PDB entry 8JIT | electron microscopy, 2.91 A resolution | chains B and N of the 6 polymer chains in the assembly

== Chain B ==
Name: Guanine nucleotide-binding protein G(I)/G(S)/G(T) subunit beta-1
From: Rattus norvegicus
Reference sequence: P54311 (GBB1_RAT); residues 2-340 here = UniProt positions 2-340
Chain sequence (345 residues; row label = number of the first residue in the row; numbers below 1 keep their minus sign (Met-4 is residue -4)):
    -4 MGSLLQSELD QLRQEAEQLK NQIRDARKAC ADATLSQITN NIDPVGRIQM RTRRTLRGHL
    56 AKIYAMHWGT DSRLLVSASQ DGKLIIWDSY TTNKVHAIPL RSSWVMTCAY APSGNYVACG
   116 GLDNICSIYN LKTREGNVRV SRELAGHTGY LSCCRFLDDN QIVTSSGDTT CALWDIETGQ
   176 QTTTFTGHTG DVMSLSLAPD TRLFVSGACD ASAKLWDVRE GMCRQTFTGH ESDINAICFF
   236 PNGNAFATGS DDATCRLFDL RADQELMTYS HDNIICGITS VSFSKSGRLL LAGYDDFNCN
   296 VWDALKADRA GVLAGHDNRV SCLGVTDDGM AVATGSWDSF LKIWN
Unresolved in the structure: -4 to 1
Sequence notes: initiating methionine (-4); expression tag (-3 to 1)
Curated features (UniProtKB/Swiss-Prot):
  - modified residue: Ser2 (N-acetylserine), His266 (Phosphohistidine)

== Chain N ==
Name: Nanobody 35
From: Escherichia coli
Notes: antibody fragment or engineered binder
Chain sequence (140 residues; each row starts with the number of its first residue; numbers below 1 keep their minus sign (Met-1 is residue -1)):
    -1 MAQVQLQESG GGLVQPGGSL RLSCAASGFT FSNYKMNWVR QAPGKGLEWV SDISQSGASI
    59 SYTGSVKGRF TISRDNAKNT LYLQMNSLKP EDTAVYYCAR CPAPFTRDCF DVTSTTYAYR
   119 GQGTQVTVSS HHHHHHEPEA
Unresolved in the structure: -1 to 0, 129-138
Disulfides: Cys22-Cys96, Cys99-Cys107

== How chain B and chain N interact ==
Contacting residue pairs (22):
  Lys15(B) with Gln1(N), hydrogen bond
  Cys204(B) with Tyr117(N), hydrogen bond (backbone-side chain)
  Asp205(B) with Ala116(N); Tyr117(N)
  Ala206(B) with Tyr117(N), hydrogen bond (backbone-side chain)
  Thr223(B) with Gln1(N)
  Glu226(B) with Gly26(N); Phe27(N); Thr28(N); Tyr32(N), hydrogen bond; Arg98(N), hydrogen bond (backbone-side chain); Tyr117(N)
  Ser227(B) with Tyr32(N), hydrogen bond; Arg98(N), hydrogen bond; Pro100(N), hydrogen bond (side chain-backbone); Pro102(N); Tyr117(N)
  Asp228(B) with Tyr117(N), hydrogen bond (backbone-side chain)
  Asp246(B) with Pro102(N)
  Asp247(B) with Tyr32(N), hydrogen bond; Pro102(N)
  Ile270(B) with Phe103(N), hydrophobic
Other interface residues (no listed pair), chain B (13 interface residues in all): Arg8, Thr184
Other interface residues (no listed pair), chain N (14 interface residues in all): Val2, Ala101, Gln120

== Overview ==
Chain B and chain N form an interface of 13 and 14 residues respectively, with 10 hydrogen bonds. Among the
polar pairs are Lys15(B)-Gln1(N), Cys204(B)-Tyr117(N) and Ala206(B)-Tyr117(N).
Here chain B is Guanine nucleotide-binding protein G(I)/G(S)/G(T) subunit beta-1 (Rattus norvegicus) and chain
N is Nanobody 35 (Escherichia coli). Entry 8JIT (Cryo-EM structure of the GLP-1R/GCGR dual agonist
MEDI0382-bound human GCGR-Gs complex) was determined by electron microscopy together with 8JIS, 8JIQ, 8JIU,
8JIP and 8JIR from the same study.
